Entry 3C6H (X-ray diffraction, 2.80 A resolution); this record covers chain A.

== Chain A ==
Name: Terminase large subunit
Organism: Enterobacteria phage RB49
Notes: fragment: nuclease domain
UniProt: Q9T1C3 (Q9T1C3_9CAUD); residue numbers follow UniProt; this construct covers 359-564
Chain sequence (232 residues; row label = number of the first residue in the row):
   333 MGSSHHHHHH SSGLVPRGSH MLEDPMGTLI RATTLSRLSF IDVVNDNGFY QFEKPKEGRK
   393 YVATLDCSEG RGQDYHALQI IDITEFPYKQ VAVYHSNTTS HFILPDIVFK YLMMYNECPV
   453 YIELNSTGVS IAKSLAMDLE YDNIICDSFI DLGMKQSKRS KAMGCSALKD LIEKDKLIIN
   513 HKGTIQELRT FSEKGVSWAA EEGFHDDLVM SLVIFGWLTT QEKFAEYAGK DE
Unresolved in the structure: 333-366, 401-405, 527-535, 563-564
Differences from the reference sequence: expression tag (333-358)
Ion coordination: Mg2+ near D539 (its only coordinating residue here)
Reported in the primary citation:
  - catalytic residues: E455 (by similarity / conservation)

== Overview ==
From the paper: the catalytic residue E455.
Chain A is Terminase large subunit (Enterobacteria phage RB49); the structure, Crystal Structure of the RB49
gp17 nuclease domain, was determined by X-ray diffraction together with 3C6A, 3CPE and 3EZK from the same
study.
